9FFM - chains C and F of the 6 polymer chains in the assembly; structure by electron microscopy, 3.00 A resolution.

# Chain C
Name: Gamma-aminobutyric acid receptor subunit beta-3
Source organism: Homo sapiens
Reference sequence: P28472 (GBRB3_HUMAN); residues 1-448 here correspond to UniProt positions 26-473 (UniProt number = residue number + 25)
Sequence (395 residues; each row starts with the number of its first residue; note: 107 numbers in that range are skipped by the numbering (no residue carries them; nothing is unmodelled there); numbers below 1 keep their minus sign (Met-53 is residue -53)):
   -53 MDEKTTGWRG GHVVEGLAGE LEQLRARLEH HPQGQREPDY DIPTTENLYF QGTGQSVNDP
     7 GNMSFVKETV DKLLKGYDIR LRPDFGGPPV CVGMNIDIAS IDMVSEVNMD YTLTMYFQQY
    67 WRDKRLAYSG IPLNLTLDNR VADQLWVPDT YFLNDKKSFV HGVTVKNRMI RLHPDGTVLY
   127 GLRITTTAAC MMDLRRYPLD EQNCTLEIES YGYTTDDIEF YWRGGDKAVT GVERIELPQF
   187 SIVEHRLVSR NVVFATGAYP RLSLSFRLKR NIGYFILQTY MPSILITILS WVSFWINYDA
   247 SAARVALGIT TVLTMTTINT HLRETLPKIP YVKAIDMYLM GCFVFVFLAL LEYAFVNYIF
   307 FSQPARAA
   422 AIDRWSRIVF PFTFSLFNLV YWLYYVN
Disordered / not traced: -53 to 7, 448
Sequence notes: initiating methionine (-53); expression tag (-52 to 0); linker (308-314)
Disulfide bonds: Cys136-Cys150
Glycans and other covalent adducts: N-acetylglucosamine (NAG) linked to Asn80; glycan linked to Asn149
Curated features (UniProtKB/Swiss-Prot):
  - binding site (benzamidine): Asp95 to Tyr97, Glu155 to Tyr157, Phe200
  - binding site (4-aminobutanoate): Tyr97, Glu155, Tyr157, Thr202
  - binding site (histamine): Tyr97, Ser156, Tyr157, Thr202
  - glycosylation (N-linked (GlcNAc...) asparagine): Asn8, Asn80, Asn149

# Chain F
Name: Megabody25, Outer membrane protein
Source organism: Lama glama
Reference sequence: B5Z8H1 (B5Z8H1_HELPG); the construct has insertions or renumbered stretches relative to UniProt, so the offset changes along the chain: 14-234 = UniProt 226-446; 235-403 = UniProt 53-221
Sequence (522 residues; each row starts with the number of its first residue):
     2 QVQLVESGGG LVQTKTTTSV IDTTNDAQNL LTQAQTIVNT LKDYCPILIA KSSSSNGGTN
    62 NANTPSWQTA GGGKNSCATF GAEFSAASDM INNAQKIVQE TQQLSANQPK NITQPHNLNL
   122 NSPSSLTALA QKMLKNAQSQ AEILKLANQV ESDFNKLSSG HLKDYIGKCD ASAISSANMT
   182 MQNQKNNWGN GCAGVEETQS LLKTSAADFN NQTPQINQAQ NLANTLIQEL GNNTYEQLSR
   242 LLTNDNGTNS KTSAQAINQA VNNLNERAKT LAGGTTNSPA YQATLLALRS VLGLWNSMGY
   302 AVICGGYTKS PGENNQKDFH YTDENGNGTT INCGGSTNSN GTHSYNGTNT LKADKNVSLS
   362 IEQYEKIHEA YQILSKALKQ AGLAPLNSKG EKLEAHVTTS KYGSLRLSCA ASGHTFNYPI
   422 MGWFRQAPGK EREFVGAISW SGGSTSYADS VKDRFTISRD NAKNTVYLEM NNLKPEDTAV
   482 YYCAAKGRYS GGLYYPTNYD YWGQGTQVTV SSHHHHHHEP EA
Disordered / not traced: 10-405, 511-523
Disulfide bonds: Cys410-Cys484

# Chain C / chain F interface
Pairs across the interface (18; chain C residue first):
  Leu99(C) - Tyr490(F)  hydrophobic
  Asn100(C) - Tyr490(F)
  Met137(C) - Arg489(F)
  Met138(C) - Phe417(F)
  Asp139(C) - Phe417(F)
  Asn149(C) - Asn418(F)
  Arg196(C) - Thr498(F)
  Arg196(C) - Asn499(F)
  Arg196(C) - Asp501(F)  salt bridge
  Val198(C) - Ser491(F)
  Val198(C) - Gly492(F)
  Val199(C) - Gly493(F)  hydrogen bond (backbone-backbone)
  Val199(C) - Tyr496(F)  hydrophobic
  Val199(C) - Asn499(F)  hydrogen bond (backbone-side chain)
  Phe200(C) - Gly492(F)
  Phe200(C) - Tyr496(F)
  Ala201(C) - Tyr496(F)
  Arg207(C) - Tyr490(F)  hydrogen bond (side chain-backbone)
Interface residues without a listed pair, chain C (16 interface residues in all): Ala135, Arg141, Thr151, Glu153

# In short
Chain C and chain F form an interface of 16 and 11 residues respectively; the contacts include 3 hydrogen
bonds and 1 salt bridge. Among the polar pairs are Arg196(C)-Asp501(F), Val199(C)-Asn499(F) and
Arg207(C)-Tyr490(F). Covalently linked N-acetylglucosamine: at Asn80(C).
Chain C is Gamma-aminobutyric acid receptor subunit beta-3 (Homo sapiens) and chain F is Megabody25, Outer
membrane protein (Lama glama); the structure, Cryo-EM structure of the alpha1beta3 GABA(A) receptor in complex
with Mb25 in the resting state, was determined by electron microscopy.
